PDB entry 2IY1 | X-ray diffraction, 2.46 A resolution | chains A and B

== Chain A ==
Protein: Sentrin-specific protease 1
Organism: Homo sapiens
Notes: EC 3.4.22.-; fragment: c-terminal fragment, residues 419-643
Reference sequence: Q9P0U3 (SENP1_HUMAN); the construct has insertions or renumbered stretches relative to UniProt, so the offset changes along the chain: 419-592 = UniProt 419-592; 594-644 = UniProt 593-643
Amino-acid sequence (226 residues; numbered 419 to 644; the number before each row is that of its first residue):
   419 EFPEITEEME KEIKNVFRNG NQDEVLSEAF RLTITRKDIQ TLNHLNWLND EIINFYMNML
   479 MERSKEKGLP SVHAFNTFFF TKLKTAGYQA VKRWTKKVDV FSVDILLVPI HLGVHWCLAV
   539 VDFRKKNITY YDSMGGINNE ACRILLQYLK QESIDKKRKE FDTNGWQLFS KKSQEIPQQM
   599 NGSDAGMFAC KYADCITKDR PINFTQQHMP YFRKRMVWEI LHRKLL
Differences from the reference sequence: engineered mutation A603 (Cys602 in Q9P0U3)
Swiss-Prot annotation at these positions:
  - motif: K574 to K577 (Nuclear localization signal)
  - active site: H533, D550
From the paper describing this entry:
  - catalytic residues: H533, D550 (citing earlier work)
  - mutagenesis - C603A: abolished catalytic activity (citing earlier work)
  - catalytic residues: S601 (proposed by the authors, not directly observed)

== Chain B ==
Protein: Small ubiquitin-related modifier 1
Organism: Homo sapiens
Reference sequence: P63165 (SUMO1_HUMAN); residues 15-96 here correspond to UniProt positions 20-101 (UniProt number = residue number + 5)
Amino-acid sequence (83 residues; row label = number of the first residue in the row):
    15 EYIKLKVIGQ DSSEIHFKVK MTTHLKKLKE SYCQRQGVPM NSLRFLFEGQ RIADNHTPKE
    75 LGMEEEDVIE VYQEQTGGHS TVC
Swiss-Prot annotation at these positions:
  - region: K32 to M35 (Microbial infection: Interaction with Tula hantavirus)
  - site: F31 (Interaction with PIAS2)
  - modified residue: S27 (Phosphoserine)
  - cross-link: K18 (Glycyl lysine isopeptide (Lys-Gly) (interchain with G-Cter in SUMO2)), K20 (Glycyl lysine isopeptide (Lys-Gly) (interchain with G-Cter in SUMO1)), K32 (Glycyl lysine isopeptide (Lys-Gly) (interchain with G-Cter in SUMO2)), K34 (Glycyl lysine isopeptide (Lys-Gly) (interchain with G-Cter in SUMO2)), K40 (Glycyl lysine isopeptide (Lys-Gly) (interchain with G-Cter in SUMO2)), K41 (Glycyl lysine isopeptide (Lys-Gly) (interchain with G-Cter in SUMO2)), G92 (Glycyl lysine isopeptide (Gly-Lys) (interchain with K-? in acceptor proteins))
From the paper describing this entry:
  - specificity-determining residues: H93

== Chain A / chain B interface ==
Pairs across the interface (57):
  Q440(A) with N55(B)
  D441(A) with N55(B), hydrogen bond
  R449(A) with A67(B); N69(B), hydrogen bond; H70(B); E74(B), salt bridge
  L450(A) with R65(B)
  K455(A) with N55(B), hydrogen bond (side chain-backbone); E88(B), salt bridge
  W465(A) with G91(B); G92(B); H93(B)
  L466(A) with T90(B); G91(B), hydrogen bond (backbone-backbone)
  N467(A) with E88(B), hydrogen bond; Q89(B)
  D468(A) with R58(B), salt bridge; E88(B); Q89(B), hydrogen bond (backbone-backbone)
  E469(A) with R58(B), salt bridge; R65(B), salt bridge
  N494(A) with G63(B), hydrogen bond (side chain-backbone)
  T495(A) with Q89(B), hydrogen bond
  F496(A) with R58(B); Y86(B), hydrophobic; Q87(B); Q89(B)
  K500(A) with E84(B), salt bridge; Y86(B)
  R511(A) with E62(B), salt bridge
  W512(A) with L60(B), hydrophobic; E62(B); G63(B); E84(B); Y86(B)
  K514(A) with E62(B)
  H529(A) with Q89(B); T90(B), hydrogen bond (side chain-backbone)
  G531(A) with T90(B)
  V532(A) with T90(B); G91(B); G92(B), hydrogen bond (backbone-backbone); H93(B), hydrogen bond (backbone-backbone)
  H533(A) with G91(B); H93(B); S94(B)
  W534(A) with Q89(B); G91(B), hydrogen bond (side chain-backbone)
  M552(A) with H93(B); S94(B)
  Q597(A) with G92(B), hydrogen bond (side chain-backbone); H93(B)
  G600(A) with G92(B); H93(B), hydrogen bond (backbone-side chain)
  S601(A) with G92(B)
  D602(A) with G92(B)
  A603(A) with G92(B), hydrogen bond (backbone-backbone)
Interface residues without a listed pair, chain A (29 interface residues in all): N599
From the paper, about this interface:
  - specific contacts: D550(A)-S94(B) (water-mediated contact), G600(A)-H93(B) (backbone contact)
  - interface residues, chain A: W465(A)

== In short ==
29 residues of chain A face 20 of chain B across their interface, with 15 hydrogen bonds and 7 salt bridges.
Polar pairs include R449(A)-E74(B), K455(A)-E88(B) and D468(A)-R58(B). The paper describes a water-mediated
contact between D550(A) and S94(B); a backbone contact between G600(A) and H93(B). The paper reports catalytic
residues H533(A), D550(A) and S601(A); C603A of chain A abolishes catalytic activity.
Chain A is Sentrin-specific protease 1 and chain B is Small ubiquitin-related modifier 1, both from Homo
sapiens; the structure, SENP1 (mutant) full length SUMO1, was determined by X-ray diffraction, deposited
together with 2IY0.
